3Q0S - chains A and B; structure by X-ray diffraction, 2.00 A resolution.

[Chain A]
Molecule: Pumilio homolog 2
From: Homo sapiens
UniProtKB: Q8TB72 (PUM2_HUMAN); residues 706-1056 here = UniProt positions 706-1056
Sequence (351 residues; numbered 706 to 1056; the number before each row is that of its first residue):
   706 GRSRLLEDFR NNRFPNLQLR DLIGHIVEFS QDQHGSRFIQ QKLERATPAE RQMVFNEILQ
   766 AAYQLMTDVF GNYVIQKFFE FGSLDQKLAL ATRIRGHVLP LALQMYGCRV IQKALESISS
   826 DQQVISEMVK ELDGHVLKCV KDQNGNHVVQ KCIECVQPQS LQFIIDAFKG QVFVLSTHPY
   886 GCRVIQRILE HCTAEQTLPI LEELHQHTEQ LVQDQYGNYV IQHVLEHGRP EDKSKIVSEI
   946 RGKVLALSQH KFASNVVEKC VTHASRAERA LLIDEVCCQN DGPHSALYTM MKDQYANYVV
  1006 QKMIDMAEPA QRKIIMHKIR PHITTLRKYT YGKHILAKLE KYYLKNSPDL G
Disordered / not traced: 1049-1056
Curated features (UniProtKB/Swiss-Prot):
  - region: Ser741 to Gln745 (Adenine-nucleotide binding in RNA target), Asn777 to Gln781 (Uracil-nucleotide binding in RNA target), Cys813 to Gln817 (Adenine-nucleotide binding in RNA target), Asn851 to Gln855 (Non-specific-nucleotide binding in RNA target), Cys887 to Gln891 (Adenine-nucleotide binding in RNA target), Asn923 to Gln927 (Uracil-nucleotide binding in RNA target), Ser959 to Glu963 (Guanine-nucleotide binding in RNA target), Asn1002 to Gln1006 (Uracil-nucleotide binding in RNA target)
Disulfides: Cys982-Cys983
From the paper describing this entry:
  - binding site for the 8-nt RNA strand (chain B): Arg742, Gln745, Tyr778

[Chain B]
Molecule: 8-nt RNA strand
Sequence (8 nucleotides; each row starts with the number of its first residue):
     1 UGUACAUC

[Chain A / chain B interface]
Residue-residue contacts - 38 pairs, chain A then chain B:
  Gln738(A) with C8(B), sugar contact
  Arg742(A) with C8(B), base contact
  Gln745(A) with C8(B), hydrogen bond to the base
  Phe775(A) with C8(B), sugar contact
  Asn777(A) with U7(B), hydrogen bond to the base
  Tyr778(A) with U7(B), hydrogen bond to the base; C8(B), stacking on the base
  Gln781(A) with U7(B), hydrogen bond to the base
  Tyr811(A) with U7(B), base contact
  Cys813(A) with A6(B), base contact
  Arg814(A) with A6(B), hydrogen bond to the base; U7(B), base contact
  Gln817(A) with A6(B), hydrogen bond to the base
  His852(A) with C5(B), sugar contact; A6(B), stacking on the base
  Cys887(A) with A4(B), base contact
  Arg888(A) with C5(B), hydrogen bond to the sugar
  Gln891(A) with A4(B), hydrogen bond to the base
  Gln920(A) with U3(B), base contact
  Tyr921(A) with A4(B), sugar contact
  Asn923(A) with U3(B), hydrogen bond to the base
  Tyr924(A) with U3(B), hydrogen bond to the base; A4(B), stacking on the base
  Gln927(A) with U3(B), hydrogen bond to the base
  Lys956(A) with G2(B), sugar contact; U3(B), sugar contact
  Phe957(A) with U3(B), base contact
  Ser959(A) with G2(B), hydrogen bond to the base
  Asn960(A) with G2(B), hydrogen bond to the base; U3(B), base contact
  Glu963(A) with G2(B), hydrogen bond to the base
  Tyr1000(A) with G2(B), sugar contact
  Asn1002(A) with U1(B), hydrogen bond to the base
  Tyr1003(A) with U1(B), hydrogen bond to the base; G2(B), stacking on the base
  Gln1006(A) with U1(B), base contact
  Tyr1036(A) with U1(B), base contact
  His1039(A) with U1(B), stacking on the base
Other interface residues (no listed pair), chain A (35 interface residues in all): Ser741, Val774, Gln999, Thr1035

[In short]
Chain A and chain B form an interface of 35 and 8 residues respectively, with 16 hydrogen bonds and 5 aromatic
stacking contacts. Polar pairs include Gln745(A)-C8(B), Asn777(A)-U7(B) and Tyr778(A)-U7(B). From the paper: a
binding site for the 8-nt RNA strand (chain B) at Arg742(A), Gln745(A) and Tyr778(A).
Chain A is Pumilio homolog 2 (Homo sapiens) and chain B is an 8-nt RNA strand; the structure, Crystal
structure of the PUMILIO-homology domain from Human PUMILIO2 in complex with erk2 NRE, was determined by X-ray
diffraction together with 3Q0L, 3Q0M, 3Q0N, 3Q0O, 3Q0P, 3Q0Q and 3Q0R from the same study.
